6P3I - chain A; structure by X-ray diffraction, 2.15 A resolution.

Chain A:
Name: Txo1
Source organism: Eleftheria terrae
Notes: fragment: condensation and adenylation domains
Reference sequence: A0A0B5GUD2 (A0A0B5GUD2_9BURK); numbering as in UniProt (aligned over 2140-3009)
Amino-acid sequence (873 residues; numbered 2137 to 3009; the number before each row is that of its first residue):
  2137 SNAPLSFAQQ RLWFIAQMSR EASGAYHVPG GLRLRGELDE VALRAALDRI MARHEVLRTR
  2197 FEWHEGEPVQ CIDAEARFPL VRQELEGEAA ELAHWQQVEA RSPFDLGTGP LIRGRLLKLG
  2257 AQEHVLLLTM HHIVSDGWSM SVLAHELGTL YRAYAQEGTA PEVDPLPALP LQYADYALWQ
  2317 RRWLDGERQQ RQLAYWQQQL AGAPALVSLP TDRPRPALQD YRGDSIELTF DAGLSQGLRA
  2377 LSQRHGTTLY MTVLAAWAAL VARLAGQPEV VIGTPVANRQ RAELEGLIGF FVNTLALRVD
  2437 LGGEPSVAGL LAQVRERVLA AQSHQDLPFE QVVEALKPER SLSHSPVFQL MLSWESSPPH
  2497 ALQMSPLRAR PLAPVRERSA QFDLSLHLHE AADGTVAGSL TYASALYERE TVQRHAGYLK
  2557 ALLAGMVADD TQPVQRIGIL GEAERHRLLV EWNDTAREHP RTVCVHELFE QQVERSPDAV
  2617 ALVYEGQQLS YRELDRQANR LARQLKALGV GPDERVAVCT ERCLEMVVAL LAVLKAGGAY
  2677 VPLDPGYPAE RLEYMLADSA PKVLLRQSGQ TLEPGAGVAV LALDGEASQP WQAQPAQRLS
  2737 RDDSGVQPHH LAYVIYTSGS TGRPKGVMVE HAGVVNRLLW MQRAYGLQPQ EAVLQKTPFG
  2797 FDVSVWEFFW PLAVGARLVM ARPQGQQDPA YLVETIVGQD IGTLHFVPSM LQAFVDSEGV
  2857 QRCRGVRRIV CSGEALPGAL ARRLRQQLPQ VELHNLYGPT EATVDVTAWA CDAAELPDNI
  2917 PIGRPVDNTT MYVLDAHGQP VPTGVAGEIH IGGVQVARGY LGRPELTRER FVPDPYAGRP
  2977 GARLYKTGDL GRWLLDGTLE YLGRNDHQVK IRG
Not modelled in the structure: 2137, 2174-2179, 2219-2222, 2255-2257, 2293-2298, 2494-2509, 3003-3009
Sequence notes: expression tag (2137-2139)
Modified residues: Mse2154, Mse2187, Mse2266, Mse2276, Mse2387, Mse2487, Mse2562, Mse2662, Mse2691, Mse2764, Mse2777, Mse2816, Mse2846, Mse2927 (selenomethionine; parent Met); Mse2500 (selenomethionine)
Ion coordination: Mg2+: G2894, V2900 (together with 2-(N-morpholino)-ethanesulfonic acid)
From the paper describing this entry:
  - Mg2+ coordination: G2894, V2900

Summary:
The Mg2+ site is built by G2894 and V2900. From the paper: Mg2+ coordination by G2894 and V2900.
Chain A is Txo1 (Eleftheria terrae); the structure, The structure of condensation and adenylation domains of
teixobactin-producing nonribosomal peptide synthetase Txo1 serine module in ..., was determined by X-ray
diffraction, deposited together with 6P4U, 6OYF, 6OZV and 6P1J.
